7FDM - chains A and C; structure by X-ray diffraction, 2.50 A resolution.

Chain A:
Protein: Transcription factor MYC3
Source organism: Arabidopsis thaliana
UniProtKB: Q9FIP9 (MYC3_ARATH); residues 44-238 here = UniProt positions 44-238
Amino-acid sequence (195 residues; numbered 44 to 238; the number before each row is that of its first residue):
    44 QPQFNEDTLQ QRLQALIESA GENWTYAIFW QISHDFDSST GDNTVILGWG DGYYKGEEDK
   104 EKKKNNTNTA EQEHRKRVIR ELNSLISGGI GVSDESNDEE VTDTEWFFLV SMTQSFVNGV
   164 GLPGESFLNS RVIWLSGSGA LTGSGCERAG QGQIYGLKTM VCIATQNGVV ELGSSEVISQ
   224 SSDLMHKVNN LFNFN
Not modelled in the structure: 44-45, 82-83, 101-112, 132-140
UniProt features mapped onto this chain:
  - mutagenesis: D94 (D94A/Q/S: Exhibits an atr2D-like phenotype; dominant resistance to 5-methyl-tryptophan (5MT), a toxic tryptophan analog; D94E: No effect, normal sensitivity to 5MT; D94N: In atr2D ...)

Chain C:
Protein: Transcription factor MYB29
Source organism: Arabidopsis thaliana
UniProtKB: Q9FLR1 (MYB29_ARATH); numbering as in UniProt (aligned over 174-222)
Amino-acid sequence (49 residues; each row starts with the number of its first residue):
   174 SSKKRCFKRS SSTSKLLNKV AARASSMGTI LGASIEGTLI SSTPLSSCL
Not modelled in the structure: 174-183, 204-222

Chain A / chain C interface:
Pairs across the interface - 25 pairs, chain A then chain C:
  W92(A) - A194(C)  hydrogen bond (side chain-backbone)
  W92(A) - A197(C)
  W92(A) - S198(C)
  G93(A) - S198(C)  hydrogen bond (backbone-side chain)
  D94(A) - A194(C)
  D94(A) - A195(C)
  D94(A) - S198(C)  hydrogen bond
  G95(A) - A194(C)
  Y96(A) - N191(C)
  Y97(A) - L190(C)  hydrophobic
  Y97(A) - N191(C)  hydrogen bond (backbone-side chain)
  R123(A) - I203(C)  hydrogen bond (side chain-backbone)
  E124(A) - L189(C)
  L128(A) - L189(C)  hydrophobic
  L128(A) - K192(C)
  E142(A) - S184(C)
  E142(A) - S185(C)
  E148(A) - T186(C)  hydrogen bond
  E148(A) - L190(C)
  F151(A) - L190(C)  hydrophobic
  L152(A) - L190(C)  hydrophobic
  M155(A) - L190(C)
  M155(A) - V193(C)  hydrophobic
  M155(A) - A197(C)  hydrophobic
  T156(A) - I203(C)
Interface residues without a listed pair, chain A (20 interface residues in all): E49, Q53, S127, G131, E143
Interface residues without a listed pair, chain C (15 interface residues in all): S187, R196

Summary:
20 residues of chain A face 15 of chain C across their interface; the contacts include 6 hydrogen bonds. Polar
pairs include W92(A)-A194(C), G93(A)-S198(C) and D94(A)-S198(C). UniProt lists one mutagenesis site on chain
A.
Here chain A is Transcription factor MYC3 and chain C is Transcription factor MYB29, both from Arabidopsis
thaliana. Entry 7FDM (Crystal structure of transcription factor MYB29 in complex with MYC3) was determined by
X-ray diffraction together with 7FDL, 7FDN and 7FDO from the same study.
